7VB9 - chains l and Q of the 51 polymer chains in the assembly; structure by electron microscopy, 3.45 A resolution.

[Chain l]
Protein: Reaction center protein L chain
Organism: Cereibacter sphaeroides 2.4.1
UniProt: Q3J1A5 (RCEL_RHOS4); residues 0-281 here correspond to UniProt positions 1-282 (UniProt number = residue number + 1)
Sequence (282 residues; numbered 0 to 281; the number before each row is that of its first residue; numbering starts at 0):
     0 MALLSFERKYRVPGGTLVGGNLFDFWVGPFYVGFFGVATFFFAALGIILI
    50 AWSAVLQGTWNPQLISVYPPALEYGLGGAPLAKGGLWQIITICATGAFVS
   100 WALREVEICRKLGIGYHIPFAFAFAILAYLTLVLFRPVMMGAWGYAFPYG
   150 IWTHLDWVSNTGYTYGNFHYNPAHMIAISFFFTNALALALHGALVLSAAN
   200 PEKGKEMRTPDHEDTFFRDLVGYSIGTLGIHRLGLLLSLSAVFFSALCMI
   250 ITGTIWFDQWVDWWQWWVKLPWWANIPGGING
Unresolved in the structure: 0
Swiss-Prot annotation at these positions:
  - binding site ((7R,8Z)-bacteriochlorophyll b): His-153, His-173
  - binding site (Fe cation): His-190, His-230
  - binding site (a ubiquinone): Phe-216

[Chain Q]
Protein: Light-harvesting protein B-875 alpha chain
Organism: Cereibacter sphaeroides 2.4.1
UniProt: Q3J1A4 (LHA1_RHOS4); residue numbers follow UniProt; this construct covers 1-58
Sequence (58 residues; each row starts with the number of its first residue):
     1 MSKFYKIWMIFDPRRVFVAQGVFLFLLAVMIHLILLSTPSYNWLEISAAK
    51 YNRVAVAE
Unresolved in the structure: 55-58
Swiss-Prot annotation at these positions:
  - binding site (a bacteriochlorophyll): His-32

[How chain l and chain Q interact]
Contacting residue pairs (14):
  Phe-24(l) with Arg-15(Q)
  Val-36(l) with Val-22(Q), hydrophobic
  Phe-40(l) with Phe-25(Q), hydrophobic; Leu-26(Q)
  Ala-43(l) with Leu-26(Q), hydrophobic
  Leu-44(l) with Leu-26(Q)
  Ile-47(l) with Met-30(Q), hydrophobic
  Leu-48(l) with Leu-33(Q), hydrophobic
  Trp-51(l) with Ile-34(Q), hydrophobic; Ser-37(Q), hydrogen bond
  Leu-80(l) with Leu-33(Q); Leu-36(Q), hydrophobic; Ser-37(Q)
  Ile-88(l) with Leu-33(Q), hydrophobic
Other interface residues (no listed pair), chain l (14 interface residues in all): Phe-22, Phe-39, Leu-55, Ala-81
Other interface residues (no listed pair), chain Q (12 interface residues in all): Val-18, Val-29, Thr-38

[Summary]
14 residues of chain l and 12 residues of chain Q are in contact, with 1 hydrogen bond. The hydrogen-bonded
pair is Trp-51(l)/Ser-37(Q).
Chain l is Reaction center protein L chain and chain Q is Light-harvesting protein B-875 alpha chain, both
from Cereibacter sphaeroides 2.4.1; the structure, Rba sphaeroides PufY-KO RC-LH1 dimer type-2, was determined
by electron microscopy together with 7VA9, 7VNM, 7VOR, 7VOT and 7VOY from the same study.
